Entry 3QO9 (X-ray diffraction, 2.60 A resolution); this record covers chains A and B.

[Chain A]
Protein: Reverse transcriptase/ ribonuclease H
Organism: Human immunodeficiency virus type 1 BH10
Notes: EC 2.7.7.49, 2.7.7.7, 3.1.26.13
Reference sequence: P03366 (POL_HV1B1); residues 1-555 here correspond to UniProt positions 600-1154 (UniProt number = residue number + 599)
Amino-acid sequence (557 residues; row label = number of the first residue in the row; numbers below 1 keep their minus sign (Met-1 is residue -1)):
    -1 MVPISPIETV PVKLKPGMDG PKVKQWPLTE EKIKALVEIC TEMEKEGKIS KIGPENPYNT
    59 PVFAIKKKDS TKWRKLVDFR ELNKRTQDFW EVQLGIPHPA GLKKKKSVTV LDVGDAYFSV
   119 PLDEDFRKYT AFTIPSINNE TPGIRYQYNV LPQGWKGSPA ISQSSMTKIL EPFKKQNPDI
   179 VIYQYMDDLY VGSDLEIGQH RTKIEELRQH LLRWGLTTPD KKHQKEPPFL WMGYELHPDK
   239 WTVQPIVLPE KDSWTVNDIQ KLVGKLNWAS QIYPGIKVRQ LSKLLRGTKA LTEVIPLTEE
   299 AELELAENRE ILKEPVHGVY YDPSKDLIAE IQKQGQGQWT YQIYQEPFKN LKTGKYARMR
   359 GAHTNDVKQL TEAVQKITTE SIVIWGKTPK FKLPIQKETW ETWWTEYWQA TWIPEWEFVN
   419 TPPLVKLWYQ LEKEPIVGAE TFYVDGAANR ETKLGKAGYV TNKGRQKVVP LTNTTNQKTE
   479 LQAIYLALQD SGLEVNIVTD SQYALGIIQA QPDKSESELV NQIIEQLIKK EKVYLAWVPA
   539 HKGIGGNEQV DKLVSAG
Not modelled in the structure: -1, 553-555
Differences from the reference sequence: expression tag (-1 to 0); engineered mutation Ser160 (Phe759 in P03366), Ser280 (Cys879 in P03366)
UniProt features mapped onto this chain:
  - region: Phe227 to His235 (RT 'primer grip')
  - motif: Trp398 to Trp414 (Tryptophan repeat motif)
  - binding site (Mg(2+)): Asp110, Asp185, Asp186, Asp443, Glu478, Asp498, Asp549
  - site: Trp401 (Essential for RT p66/p51 heterodimerization), Trp414 (Essential for RT p66/p51 heterodimerization), Phe440, Tyr441 (Cleavage)
Ligand contacts: TSAO-T (QO9; 1-[(5R,6R,8R,9R)-4-amino-9-{[tert-butyl(dimethyl)silyl]oxy}-6-({[tert-butyl(dimethyl)silyl]oxy}methyl)-2,2-dioxido-1,7-dioxa-2-thiaspiro[4.4]non-3-en-8-yl]-5-methylpyrimidine-2,4(1H,3H)-dione): Pro95, Leu100, Lys101, Lys102, Lys103, Val106, Val108, Val179, Tyr181, Tyr183, Tyr188, Gly190, Lys220, Phe227, Trp229, Leu234, His235, Pro236, Tyr318
Reported in the primary citation:
  - binding site for TSAO-T: Pro95, Lys103, Val106, Val179, Tyr181, Tyr183, Tyr188, Gly190, Phe227, Trp229, His235, Pro236, Tyr318
  - conformationally variable residues (side-chain flip): Tyr181, Tyr188
  - mutagenesis - L100I, V106A, V179N, Y181I, Y188H, Y188L, G190E: decreased binding to TSAO-T (citing earlier work)
  - catalytic residues: Asp110, Asp185, Asp186 (citing earlier work)
  - mutagenesis - K101E: decreased binding to TSAO-T
  - mutagenesis - K103N: decreased growth in response to TSAO-T (citing earlier work)

[Chain B]
Protein: p51 RT
Organism: Human immunodeficiency virus type 1 BH10
Notes: EC 2.7.7.7, 3.1.26.4
Reference sequence: P03366 (POL_HV1B1); residues 1-428 here correspond to UniProt positions 600-1027 (UniProt number = residue number + 599)
Amino-acid sequence (428 residues; row label = number of the first residue in the row):
     1 PISPIETVPV KLKPGMDGPK VKQWPLTEEK IKALVEICTE MEKEGKISKI GPENPYNTPV
    61 FAIKKKDSTK WRKLVDFREL NKRTQDFWEV QLGIPHPAGL KKKKSVTVLD VGDAYFSVPL
   121 DEDFRKYTAF TIPSINNETP GIRYQYNVLP QGWKGSPAIF QSSMTKILEP FKKQNPDIVI
   181 YQYMDDLYVG SDLEIGQHRT KIEELRQHLL RWGLTTPDKK HQKEPPFLWM GYELHPDKWT
   241 VQPIVLPEKD SWTVNDIQKL VGKLNWASQI YPGIKVRQLS KLLRGTKALT EVIPLTEEAE
   301 LELAENREIL KEPVHGVYYD PSKDLIAEIQ KQGQGQWTYQ IYQEPFKNLK TGKYARMRGA
   361 HTNDVKQLTE AVQKITTESI VIWGKTPKFK LPIQKETWET WWTEYWQATW IPEWEFVNTP
   421 PLVKLWYQ
Not modelled in the structure: 1-4, 215-226
Differences from the reference sequence: engineered mutation Ser280 (Cys879 in P03366)
UniProt features mapped onto this chain:
  - region: Phe227 to His235 (RT 'primer grip')
  - motif: Trp398 to Trp414 (Tryptophan repeat motif)
  - binding site (Mg(2+)): Asp110, Asp185, Asp186
  - site (Essential for RT p66/p51 heterodimerization): Trp401, Trp414
Reported in the primary citation:
  - binding site for TSAO-T: Glu138
  - mutagenesis - K101E/E138K (> 50-fold): decreased binding to TSAO-T
  - mutagenesis - E138K (> 100-fold): decreased growth in response to TSAO-T (citing earlier work)
  - conformationally variable residues (loop rearrangement): Asn136 to Glu138
  - higher-order assembly contacts with a neighbouring Reverse transcriptase/ ribonuclease H: Asn136, Glu138 (citing earlier work)
  - mutagenesis - E138D: unchanged binding to TSAO-T (citing earlier work)

[Chain A / chain B interface]
Contacting residue pairs (105; chain A residue first):
  Val8(A) - Glu53(B)
  Pro9(A) - Glu53(B)
  Gln85(A) - Glu53(B)  hydrogen bond (side chain-backbone)
  Asp86(A) - Pro55(B)
  Phe87(A) - Pro52(B)
  Phe87(A) - Glu53(B)
  Trp88(A) - Pro52(B)  hydrogen bond (backbone-backbone)
  Trp88(A) - Asn54(B)
  Trp88(A) - Pro55(B)
  Trp88(A) - Tyr56(B)
  Trp88(A) - Asn57(B)
  Trp88(A) - Thr131(B)
  Trp88(A) - Arg143(B)
  Leu92(A) - Lys22(B)
  Leu92(A) - Asn137(B)
  Gly93(A) - Asn137(B)
  Ile94(A) - Asn137(B)
  Pro95(A) - Asn136(B)
  Pro95(A) - Asn137(B)
  His96(A) - Asn136(B)  hydrogen bond (backbone-side chain)
  Gly99(A) - Asn136(B)
  Gly99(A) - Glu138(B)
  Lys101(A) - Glu138(B)  salt bridge
  Ile159(A) - Pro52(B)  hydrophobic
  Gln161(A) - Pro140(B)
  Ser162(A) - Pro52(B)
  Thr165(A) - Pro140(B)
  Glu169(A) - Lys49(B)
  Lys366(A) - Gln394(B)
  Gln373(A) - Trp401(B)  hydrogen bond
  Thr376(A) - Trp401(B)
  Thr377(A) - Thr400(B)
  Ile380(A) - Pro25(B)  hydrophobic
  Ile380(A) - Leu26(B)
  Val381(A) - Pro25(B)  hydrophobic
  Val381(A) - Ile135(B)
  Val381(A) - Asn136(B)  hydrogen bond (backbone-backbone)
  Ile382(A) - Ile135(B)
  Ile382(A) - Asn136(B)
  Trp383(A) - Ile135(B)
  Gly384(A) - Thr27(B)
  Gly384(A) - Glu28(B)  hydrogen bond (backbone-backbone)
  Gly384(A) - Ile135(B)
  Trp402(A) - Lys331(B)  hydrogen bond (backbone-side chain)
  Trp402(A) - His361(B)
  Trp402(A) - Thr362(B)
  Trp402(A) - Asp364(B)
  Tyr405(A) - Lys331(B)  hydrogen bond (backbone-side chain)
  Trp406(A) - Lys331(B)
  Trp406(A) - Val417(B)  hydrophobic
  Trp406(A) - Asn418(B)
  Trp406(A) - Thr419(B)
  Trp406(A) - Pro420(B)  hydrophobic
  Gln407(A) - Lys331(B)  hydrogen bond (backbone-side chain)
  Gln407(A) - Asp364(B)
  Gln407(A) - Pro392(B)
  Gln407(A) - Ile393(B)
  Gln407(A) - Gln394(B)  hydrogen bond (side chain-backbone)
  Gln407(A) - Val417(B)  hydrogen bond (side chain-backbone)
  Ala408(A) - Trp337(B)  hydrophobic
  Ala408(A) - Asp364(B)
  Ala408(A) - Pro392(B)  hydrogen bond (backbone-backbone)
  Ala408(A) - Ile393(B)
  Thr409(A) - Asp364(B)  hydrogen bond (backbone-side chain)
  Trp410(A) - Thr362(B)
  Trp410(A) - Asn363(B)
  Trp410(A) - Val365(B)  hydrophobic
  Trp410(A) - Trp401(B)
  Trp410(A) - Tyr405(B)
  Pro412(A) - Trp401(B)  hydrophobic
  Pro433(A) - Asn255(B)
  Pro433(A) - Thr290(B)
  Ile434(A) - Thr290(B)
  Val435(A) - Thr290(B)
  Thr439(A) - Ala288(B)
  Thr439(A) - Leu289(B)  hydrogen bond (side chain-backbone)
  Tyr441(A) - Val254(B)
  Tyr441(A) - Gln258(B)
  Tyr441(A) - Thr286(B)
  Tyr441(A) - Lys287(B)  hydrogen bond (side chain-backbone)
  Val458(A) - Thr286(B)
  Thr459(A) - Thr286(B)
  Asn460(A) - Thr286(B)  hydrogen bond (backbone-backbone)
  Asn460(A) - Lys287(B)
  Asn460(A) - Ala288(B)
  Asn494(A) - Leu289(B)
  Val496(A) - Leu289(B)  hydrophobic
  Leu503(A) - Leu422(B)  hydrophobic
  Tyr532(A) - Asn255(B)  hydrogen bond
  Tyr532(A) - Lys259(B)
  Tyr532(A) - Leu289(B)  hydrophobic
  Trp535(A) - Leu422(B)  hydrophobic
  Trp535(A) - Trp426(B)  hydrophobic
  Val536(A) - Gln258(B)
  Pro537(A) - Val261(B)
  Pro537(A) - Gly262(B)
  Pro537(A) - Asn265(B)
  Lys540(A) - Val276(B)
  Lys540(A) - Ser280(B)
  Ile542(A) - Leu283(B)  hydrophobic
  Gly543(A) - Leu283(B)  hydrogen bond (backbone-backbone)
  Gly543(A) - Gly285(B)
  Gly543(A) - Thr286(B)
  Gly544(A) - Thr286(B)
  Gln547(A) - Thr286(B)  hydrogen bond
Also at the interface, not in a pair above, chain A (65 interface residues in all): Leu100, Ala158, Tyr181, Met357, Glu370, Thr386, Thr403, Gln500, Ala534, Gly541
Also at the interface, not in a pair above, chain B (60 interface residues in all): Lys20, Arg284, Leu368, Glu396, Thr397, Pro421
From the paper, about this interface:
  - pairs named by the authors: Lys101(A)-Glu138(B) (hydrogen bond)

[Overview]
The interface between chain A and chain B involves 65 residues on one side and 60 on the other; the contacts
include 19 hydrogen bonds and 1 salt bridge. Polar pairs include Lys101(A)-Glu138(B), Gln85(A)-Glu53(B) and
His96(A)-Asn136(B). The paper describes a hydrogen bond between Lys101(A) and Glu138(B). From the paper:
catalytic residues Asp110(A), Asp185(A) and Asp186(A); L100I, V106A and V179N of chain A, among others, reduce
binding to TSAO-T; 12 substitutions were tested in all.
Here chain A is Reverse transcriptase/ ribonuclease H and chain B is p51 RT, both from Human immunodeficiency
virus type 1 BH10. Entry 3QO9 (Crystal structure of HIV-1 Reverse Transcriptase (RT) in complex with TSAO-T, a
non-nucleoside RT inhibitor (NNRTI)) was determined by X-ray diffraction.
